Entry 4MD2 (X-ray diffraction, 1.73 A resolution); this record covers chain A.

== Chain A ==
Protein: Bacteriorhodopsin
Source organism: Halobacterium sp. NRC-1
UniProt: P02945 (BACR_HALSA); residues 1-248 here correspond to UniProt positions 14-261 (UniProt number = residue number + 13)
Chain sequence (248 residues; numbered 1 to 248; the number before each row is that of its first residue):
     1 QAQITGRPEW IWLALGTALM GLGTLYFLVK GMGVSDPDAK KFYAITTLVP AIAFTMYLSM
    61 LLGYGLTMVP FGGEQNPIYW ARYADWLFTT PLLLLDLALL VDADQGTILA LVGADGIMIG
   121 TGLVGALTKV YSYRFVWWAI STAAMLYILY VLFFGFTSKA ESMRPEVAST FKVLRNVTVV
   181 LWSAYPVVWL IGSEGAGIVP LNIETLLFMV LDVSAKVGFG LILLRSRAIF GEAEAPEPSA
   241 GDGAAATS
Not modelled in the structure: 1-4, 157-162, 235-248
Glycans and other covalent adducts: retinal (RET) linked to K216
Residues lining bound ligands:
  - 2,3-di-phytanyl-glycerol (L2P), molecule 1: W10, A14, T17, A18, G21, L22, L25, F54, L61
  - 2,3-di-phytanyl-glycerol (L2P), molecule 2: W10, I11, A14, L15, A18
  - 2,3-di-phytanyl-glycerol (L2P), molecule 3: W12, I203, L206
  - 2,3-di-phytanyl-glycerol (L2P), molecule 4: T24, L25, L28, K40, Y43, A44, T47, L48, A51, F54, A110, A114, I117, A144, Y147
  - 2,3-di-phytanyl-glycerol (L2P), molecule 5: L28, M32, A143, L146, Y147, Y150
  - 2,3-di-phytanyl-glycerol (L2P), molecule 6: L48, I52, T55, M56, F88, L109, V112, G113, G116, I117, G120, T121
  - 2,3-di-phytanyl-glycerol (L2P), molecule 7: F54, L58, L62, Y133, V136
  - 2,3-di-phytanyl-glycerol (L2P), molecule 8: M56, Y64, W80, L123, V124
  - 2,3-di-phytanyl-glycerol (L2P), molecule 9: T67, W80, A84, L87, L123, L127
  - 2,3-di-phytanyl-glycerol (L2P), molecule 10: L87, F88, P91, L92, L95, V112
  - 2,3-di-phytanyl-glycerol (L2P), molecule 11: W138, T142, M145, L146, L149, V179, S183, P186, V187, L190
  - 2,3-di-phytanyl-glycerol (L2P), molecule 12: A184, V187, V188, I191, L207, L211
  - 2,3-di-phytanyl-glycerol (L2P), molecule 13: I191, I198, V199
  - 2,3-di-phytanyl-glycerol (L2P), molecule 14: I198, V199, P200
  - 2,3-di-phytanyl-glycerol (L2P), molecule 15: I203, L206, L207
  - retinal (RET): Y83, W86, T89, T90, L93, M118, I119, G122, W138, S141, T142, M145, W182, Y185, P186, W189, D212, A215
  - squalene (SQL; (6E,10E,14E,18E)-2,6,10,15,19,23-hexamethyltetracosa-2,6,10,14,18,22-hexaene): L19, L22, G23, Y26, M209, V210, V213, S214, V217, G218, L221, R225
UniProt features mapped onto this chain:
  - site: D85 (Primary proton acceptor)
  - modified residue: Q1 (Pyrrolidone carboxylic acid), K216 (N6-(retinylidene)lysine)

== In short ==
Chain A binds 15 copies of 2,3-di-phytanyl-glycerol and squalene. Retinal is covalently linked to K216.
Chain A is Bacteriorhodopsin (Halobacterium sp. NRC-1); the structure, Ground state of bacteriorhodopsin from
Halobacterium salinarum, was determined by X-ray diffraction, deposited together with 4MD1.
